7L8G - chains C and D of the 8 polymer chains in the assembly; structure by electron microscopy, 4.30 A resolution (low resolution: residue-level contacts below are approximate; hydrogen-bond / salt-bridge calls are withheld).

# Chain C
Protein: Envelope glycoprotein gp160
From: Human immunodeficiency virus 1
Notes: fragment: GP120 domain, residues 30-661
Reference sequence: Q2N0S5 (Q2N0S5_9HIV1); the construct lacks a stretch of the UniProt sequence and is renumbered around it, so the offset changes along the chain: 31-141 = UniProt 30-140; 150-185 = UniProt 141-176; 188-309 = UniProt 187-308; 312-323 = UniProt 309-320; 2 more segments
Chain sequence (664 residues; numbered -1 to 664 plus 11 insertion-coded residues; 13 numbers in that range are skipped by the numbering (no residue carries them; nothing is unmodelled there); the number before each row is that of its first residue; a row labelled like 185A-185J holds insertion residues (185A, then the next letters in order); numbers below 1 keep their minus sign (Met-1 is residue -1)):
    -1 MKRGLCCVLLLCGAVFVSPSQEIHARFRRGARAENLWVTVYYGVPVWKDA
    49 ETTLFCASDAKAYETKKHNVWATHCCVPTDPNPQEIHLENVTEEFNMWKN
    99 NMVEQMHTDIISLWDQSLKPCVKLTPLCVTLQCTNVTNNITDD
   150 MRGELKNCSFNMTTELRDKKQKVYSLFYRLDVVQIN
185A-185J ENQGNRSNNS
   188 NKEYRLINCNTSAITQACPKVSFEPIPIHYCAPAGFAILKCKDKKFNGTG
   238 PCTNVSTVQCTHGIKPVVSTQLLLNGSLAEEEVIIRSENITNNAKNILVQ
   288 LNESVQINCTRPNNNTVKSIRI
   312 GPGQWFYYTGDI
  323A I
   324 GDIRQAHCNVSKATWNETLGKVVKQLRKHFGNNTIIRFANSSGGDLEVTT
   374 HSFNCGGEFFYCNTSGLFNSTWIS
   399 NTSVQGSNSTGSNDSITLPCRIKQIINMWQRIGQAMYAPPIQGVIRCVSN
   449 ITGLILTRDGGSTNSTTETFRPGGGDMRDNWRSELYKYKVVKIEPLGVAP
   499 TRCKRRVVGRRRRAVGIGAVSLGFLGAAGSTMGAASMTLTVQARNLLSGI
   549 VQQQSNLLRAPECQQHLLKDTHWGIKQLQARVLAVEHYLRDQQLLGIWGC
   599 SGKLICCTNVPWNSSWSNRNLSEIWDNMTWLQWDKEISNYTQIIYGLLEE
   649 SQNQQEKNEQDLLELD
Disordered / not traced: -1 to 32, 59-64, 185A-185J, 399-409, 507-664
Differences from the reference sequence: initiating methionine (-1); expression tag (0-30); conflict Lys64 (Glu63 in Q2N0S5), Cys73 (Ala72 in Q2N0S5), Thr240 (Pro239 in Q2N0S5), 20 further conflict positions vs the reference (Q2N0S5) not listed
Disulfide bonds: Cys54-Cys73, Cys119-Cys205, Cys126-Cys196, Cys131-Cys157, Cys218-Cys247, Cys228-Cys239, Cys296-Cys331, Cys378-Cys445, Cys385-Cys418
Glycans and other covalent adducts: N-acetylglucosamine (NAG) linked to Asn88, Asn133, Asn156, Asn160, Asn197, Asn234, Asn241, Asn262, Asn276, Asn289, Asn295, Asn301, Asn332, Asn339, Asn355, Asn363, Asn386, Asn392, Asn448

# Chain D
Protein: Envelope glycoprotein gp160
From: Human immunodeficiency virus 1
Notes: fragment: GP120 domain, residues 30-661
Reference sequence: Q2N0S5 (Q2N0S5_9HIV1); residues 33-664 here correspond to UniProt positions 30-661 (UniProt number = residue number - 3)
Chain sequence (664 residues; row label = number of the first residue in the row):
     1 MKRGLCCVLLLCGAVFVSPSQEIHARFRRGARAENLWVTVYYGVPVWKDA
    51 ETTLFCASDAKAYETKKHNVWATHCCVPTDPNPQEIHLENVTEEFNMWKN
   101 NMVEQMHTDIISLWDQSLKPCVKLTPLCVTLQCTNVTNNITDDMRGELKN
   151 CSFNMTTELRDKKQKVYSLFYRLDVVQINENQGNRSNNSNKEYRLINCNT
   201 SAITQACPKVSFEPIPIHYCAPAGFAILKCKDKKFNGTGPCTNVSTVQCT
   251 HGIKPVVSTQLLLNGSLAEEEVIIRSENITNNAKNILVQLNESVQINCTR
   301 PNNNTVKSIRIGPGQWFYYTGDIIGDIRQAHCNVSKATWNETLGKVVKQL
   351 RKHFGNNTIIRFANSSGGDLEVTTHSFNCGGEFFYCNTSGLFNSTWISNT
   401 SVQGSNSTGSNDSITLPCRIKQIINMWQRIGQAMYAPPIQGVIRCVSNIT
   451 GLILTRDGGSTNSTTETFRPGGGDMRDNWRSELYKYKVVKIEPLGVAPTR
   501 CKRRVVGRRRRAVGIGAVSLGFLGAAGSTMGAASMTLTVQARNLLSGIVQ
   551 QQSNLLRAPECQQHLLKDTHWGIKQLQARVLAVEHYLRDQQLLGIWGCSG
   601 KLICCTNVPWNSSWSNRNLSEIWDNMTWLQWDKEISNYTQIIYGLLEESQ
   651 NQQEKNEQDLLELD
Disordered / not traced: 1-519, 548-568, 662-664
Differences from the reference sequence: initiating methionine (1); expression tag (2-32); conflict Lys66 (Glu63 in Q2N0S5), Cys75 (Ala72 in Q2N0S5), Thr242 (Pro239 in Q2N0S5), 20 further conflict positions vs the reference (Q2N0S5) not listed
Disulfide bonds: Cys598-Cys604
Glycans and other covalent adducts: N-acetylglucosamine (NAG) linked to Asn611, Asn618, Asn637

# Interface between chain C and chain D
Contacting residue pairs - 86 pairs, chain C then chain D:
  Leu34(C) - Pro609(D)
  Leu34(C) - Trp610(D)
  Leu34(C) - Leu619(D)
  Trp35(C) - Thr606(D)
  Trp35(C) - Asn607(D)
  Trp35(C) - Val608(D)
  Trp35(C) - Pro609(D)
  Trp35(C) - Trp610(D)
  Val36(C) - Thr606(D)
  Val36(C) - Val608(D)
  Val36(C) - Pro609(D)
  Val36(C) - Trp610(D)
  Val36(C) - Trp614(D)
  Thr37(C) - Ile603(D)
  Thr37(C) - Cys604(D)
  Val38(C) - Trp596(D)
  Val38(C) - Leu602(D)
  Val38(C) - Ile603(D)
  Val38(C) - Cys604(D)
  Val38(C) - Thr606(D)
  Tyr39(C) - Leu602(D)
  Tyr39(C) - Ile603(D)
  Tyr39(C) - Trp623(D)
  Tyr39(C) - Trp628(D)
  Tyr40(C) - Leu537(D)
  Tyr40(C) - Ala541(D)
  Tyr40(C) - Leu544(D)
  Tyr40(C) - Leu602(D)
  Gly41(C) - Leu537(D)
  Gly41(C) - Gln540(D)
  Val42(C) - Leu537(D)
  Val42(C) - Trp628(D)
  Pro43(C) - Ala525(D)
  Pro43(C) - Ala526(D)
  Pro43(C) - Gln540(D)
  Val44(C) - Trp628(D)
  Val44(C) - Leu629(D)
  Trp45(C) - Ala526(D)
  Lys46(C) - Asp632(D)
  His72(C) - Trp571(D)
  Ile84(C) - Leu520(D)
  Ile84(C) - Gly521(D)
  Ile84(C) - Phe522(D)
  Ile84(C) - Gly524(D)
  Leu86(C) - Leu523(D)
  Glu87(C) - Gly527(D)
  Asn88(C) - Gly527(D)
  Val89(C) - Gly527(D)
  Asp107(C) - Lys574(D)
  Ser110(C) - His570(D)
  Gln114(C) - His570(D)
  Ala221(C) - Leu544(D)
  Ala221(C) - Gly547(D)
  Gln246(C) - Phe522(D)
  Ile491(C) - Phe522(D)
  Ile491(C) - Leu544(D)
  Pro493(C) - Leu544(D)
  Pro493(C) - Asp589(D)
  Leu494(C) - Leu593(D)
  Val496(C) - Trp628(D)
  Val496(C) - Trp631(D)
  Val496(C) - Ile635(D)
  Ala497(C) - Met530(D)
  Ala497(C) - Trp610(D)
  Ala497(C) - Trp623(D)
  Ala497(C) - Trp628(D)
  Ala497(C) - Trp631(D)
  Pro498(C) - Trp610(D)
  Pro498(C) - Leu619(D)
  Pro498(C) - Ile622(D)
  Pro498(C) - Trp623(D)
  Pro498(C) - Trp631(D)
  Arg500(C) - Leu619(D)
  Cys501(C) - Cys605(D)  disulfide
  Lys502(C) - Cys605(D)
  Lys502(C) - Thr606(D)
  Lys502(C) - Asn607(D)
  Arg503(C) - Trp596(D)
  Arg503(C) - Cys598(D)
  Arg503(C) - Cys604(D)
  Arg503(C) - Cys605(D)
  Arg503(C) - Thr606(D)
  Arg503(C) - Asn607(D)
  Arg503(C) - Gln650(D)
  Val505(C) - Asn607(D)
  Val505(C) - Gln653(D)
Interface residues without a listed pair, chain C (43 interface residues in all): Thr51, Thr71, Cys74, Gly222, Ala224, Thr244, Lys490, Thr499
Interface residues without a listed pair, chain D (52 interface residues in all): Ala533, Thr536, Asn543, Ala582, His585, Tyr586, Gln590, Leu592, Gly597, Ile642, Leu646
Disulfides between the chains: Cys501(C)-Cys605(D)

# Summary
43 residues of chain C face 52 of chain D across their interface; the contacts include 1 disulfide bond.
N-acetylglucosamine is covalently linked to Asn88(C), Asn133(C), Asn156(C), Asn160(C), Asn197(C) and Asn234(C)
and 13 more. N-acetylglucosamine is covalently linked to Asn611(D), Asn618(D) and Asn637(D).
Both chains are Envelope glycoprotein gp160 (Human immunodeficiency virus 1). Entry 7L8G (BG505 SOSIP.v5.2(7S)
in complex with the polyclonal Fab pAbC-3 from animal Rh.33172 (Wk38 time point)) was determined by electron
microscopy (same publication as 7L7T, 7L7U, 7L85, 7L86, 7L87, 7L88 and 15 further entries).
